Entry 5X5T (X-ray diffraction, 2.25 A resolution); this record covers chains A and B.

# Chain A (and B)
Name: Alpha-ketoglutaric semialdehyde dehydrogenase
Source organism: Azospirillum brasilense
Notes: EC 1.2.1.26, 1.2.1.24; chain B of this document is another copy of the same molecule, construct and numbering; everything in this record applies to it too
UniProtKB: Q1JUP4 (KGSDH_AZOBR); residues 2-481 here = UniProt positions 2-481
Sequence (505 residues; each row starts with the number of its first residue; numbers below 1 keep their minus sign (Met-23 is residue -23)):
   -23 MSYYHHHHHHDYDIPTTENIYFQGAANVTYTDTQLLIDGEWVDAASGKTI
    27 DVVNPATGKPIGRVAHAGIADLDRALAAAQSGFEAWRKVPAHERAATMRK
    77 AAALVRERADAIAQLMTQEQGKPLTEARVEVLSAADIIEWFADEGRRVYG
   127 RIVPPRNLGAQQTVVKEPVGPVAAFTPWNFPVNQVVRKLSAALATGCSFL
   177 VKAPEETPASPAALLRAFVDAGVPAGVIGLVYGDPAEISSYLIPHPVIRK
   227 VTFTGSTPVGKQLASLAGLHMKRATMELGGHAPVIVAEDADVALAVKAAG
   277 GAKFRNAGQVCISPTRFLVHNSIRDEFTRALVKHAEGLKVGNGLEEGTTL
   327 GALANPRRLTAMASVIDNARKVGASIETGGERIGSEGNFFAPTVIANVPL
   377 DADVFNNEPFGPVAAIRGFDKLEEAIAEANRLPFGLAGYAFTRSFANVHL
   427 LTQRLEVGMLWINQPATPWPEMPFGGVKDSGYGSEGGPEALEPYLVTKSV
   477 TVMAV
Not modelled in the structure: -23 to 4, 481
Sequence notes: expression tag (-23 to 1)
Swiss-Prot annotation at these positions:
  - active site: Glu253 (Proton acceptor), Cys287 (Nucleophile)
  - binding site (NADP(+)): Trp154, Asn155, Lys178 to Glu181, Gly231, Ser232, Leu254, Glu384
Reported in the primary citation:
  - mutagenesis - E253A, C287A: abolished catalytic activity
  - mutagenesis - N159A: increased catalytic activity on 3-HPA
  - self-association interface (contacts with another copy of this molecule): Val124 to Pro144, Tyr470 to Val481
  - catalytic residues: Glu253, Cys287

# Interface between chain A and chain B
Pairs across the interface (110; chain A residue first):
  Asp112(A) with Arg132(B), salt bridge
  Arg127(A) with Pro449(B); Pro464(B); Glu465(B), salt bridge
  Val129(A) with Glu447(B); Met448(B), hydrophobic
  Arg132(A) with Asp112(B), salt bridge; Trp445(B); Pro446(B); Glu447(B), salt bridge
  Ala136(A) with Gln440(B)
  Gln138(A) with Met448(B)
  Thr139(A) with Met448(B)
  Val140(A) with Pro449(B); Glu465(B)
  Lys142(A) with Glu465(B), salt bridge
  Arg225(A) with Glu432(B), salt bridge; Lys454(B)
  Gly236(A) with Met247(B)
  Lys237(A) with Gly244(B); Leu245(B); Met247(B)
  Gln238(A) with Leu245(B)
  Ala240(A) with Gly244(B); Met247(B), hydrophobic
  Ser241(A) with Ser241(B), hydrogen bond; Gly244(B); Leu245(B)
  Gly244(A) with Lys237(B); Ala240(B); Ser241(B)
  Leu245(A) with Lys237(B); Gln238(B)
  Met247(A) with Gly236(B); Lys237(B); Ala240(B), hydrophobic; Leu254(B), hydrophobic; Lys454(B); Gly457(B); Tyr458(B), hydrophobic
  Lys248(A) with Tyr458(B)
  Arg249(A) with Tyr458(B)
  Leu254(A) with Met247(B), hydrophobic
  Val424(A) with Val478(B), hydrophobic
  Thr428(A) with Glu143(B); Lys474(B), hydrogen bond (backbone-side chain); Val476(B)
  Gln429(A) with Glu143(B)
  Leu431(A) with Lys474(B), hydrogen bond (backbone-side chain)
  Glu432(A) with Arg225(B), salt bridge
  Val433(A) with Lys474(B)
  Gly434(A) with Thr473(B); Lys474(B); Ser475(B), hydrogen bond (backbone-backbone)
  Met435(A) with Ser475(B)
  Leu436(A) with Ser475(B), hydrogen bond (backbone-backbone); Val476(B); Thr477(B), hydrogen bond (backbone-backbone)
  Trp437(A) with Thr477(B)
  Ile438(A) with Thr477(B), hydrogen bond (backbone-backbone); Val478(B); Met479(B), hydrogen bond (backbone-backbone)
  Asn439(A) with Met479(B), hydrogen bond (side chain-backbone)
  Gln440(A) with Ala136(B); Thr477(B); Met479(B)
  Trp445(A) with Arg132(B); Gln138(B)
  Pro446(A) with Arg132(B)
  Glu447(A) with Val129(B); Arg132(B), salt bridge
  Met448(A) with Val129(B), hydrophobic; Gln138(B), hydrogen bond; Thr139(B); Ser475(B)
  Pro449(A) with Arg127(B); Val140(B); Thr473(B); Ser475(B), hydrogen bond (backbone-side chain)
  Val453(A) with Val472(B), hydrophobic
  Lys454(A) with Arg225(B); Met247(B)
  Tyr458(A) with Met247(B), hydrophobic; Arg249(B)
  Pro464(A) with Arg127(B)
  Glu465(A) with Arg127(B), salt bridge
  Val472(A) with Val453(B), hydrophobic
  Thr473(A) with Gly434(B); Pro449(B)
  Lys474(A) with Thr428(B), hydrogen bond (side chain-backbone); Gln429(B); Leu431(B), hydrogen bond (side chain-backbone); Val433(B); Gly434(B)
  Ser475(A) with Gly434(B), hydrogen bond (backbone-backbone); Met435(B); Leu436(B), hydrogen bond (backbone-backbone); Met448(B); Pro449(B), hydrogen bond (side chain-backbone)
  Val476(A) with Thr428(B); Leu436(B)
  Thr477(A) with Leu436(B), hydrogen bond (backbone-backbone); Trp437(B); Ile438(B), hydrogen bond (backbone-backbone); Gln440(B)
  Val478(A) with Val424(B), hydrophobic; Ile438(B)
  Met479(A) with Ile438(B), hydrogen bond (backbone-backbone); Asn439(B), hydrogen bond (backbone-side chain); Gln440(B)
Other interface residues (no listed pair), chain A (62 interface residues in all): Val141, Glu143, His246, Met252, Leu427, Arg430, Thr443, Asp455, Gly457, Gly463
Other interface residues (no listed pair), chain B (61 interface residues in all): Arg63, Val141, His246, Lys248, Met252, Leu427, Thr443, Asp455, Gly463

# Summary
Chain A and chain B form an interface of 62 and 61 residues respectively, with 20 hydrogen bonds and 9 salt
bridges. Polar pairs include Asp112(A)-Arg132(B), Arg127(A)-Glu465(B) and Arg132(A)-Glu447(B). The paper
reports catalytic residues Glu253(A) and Cys287(A); E253A and C287A of chain A abolish catalytic activity.
Chain A and chain B are both Alpha-ketoglutaric semialdehyde dehydrogenase (Azospirillum brasilense); the
structure, Crystal structure of alpha-ketoglutarate semialdehyde dehydrogenase (KGSADH) from Azospirillum
brasilense, was determined by X-ray diffraction (same publication as 5X5U).
